7BN1 - chains A and E; structure by X-ray diffraction, 1.97 A resolution.

# Chain A
Molecule: Clathrin heavy chain 1
From: Homo sapiens
Reference sequence: Q00610 (CLH1_HUMAN); residue numbers follow UniProt; this construct covers 1-364
Chain sequence (364 residues; row label = number of the first residue in the row):
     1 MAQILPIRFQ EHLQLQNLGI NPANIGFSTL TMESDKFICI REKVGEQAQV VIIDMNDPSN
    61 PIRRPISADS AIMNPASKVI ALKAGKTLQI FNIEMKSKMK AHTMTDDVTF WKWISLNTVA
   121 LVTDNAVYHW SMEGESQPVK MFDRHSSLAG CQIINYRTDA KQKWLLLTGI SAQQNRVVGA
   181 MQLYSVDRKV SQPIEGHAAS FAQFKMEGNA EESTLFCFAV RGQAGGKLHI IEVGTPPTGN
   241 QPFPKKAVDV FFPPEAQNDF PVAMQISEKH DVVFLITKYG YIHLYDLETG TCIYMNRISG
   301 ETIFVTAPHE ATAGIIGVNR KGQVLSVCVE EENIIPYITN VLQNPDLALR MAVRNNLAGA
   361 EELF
Unresolved in the structure: 1-2, 364
UniProt features mapped onto this chain:
  - region: A68 to D107 (WD40-like repeat 2), T302 to E330 (WD40-like repeat 7)
  - modified residue: A2 (N-acetylalanine), S67 (Phosphoserine), T105 (Phosphothreonine), Y184 (Phosphotyrosine)

# Chain E
Molecule: Protein mu-NS from Reovirus type 1
Chain sequence (17 residues; row label = number of the first residue in the row):
   705 VDGAADLIDF SVPTDEY
Unresolved in the structure: 705-707, 716-721

# Interface between chain A and chain E
Pairs across the interface (22; chain A residue first):
  R64(A) with D713(E); F714(E)
  P65(A) with I712(E); D713(E), hydrogen bond (backbone-backbone)
  I66(A) with L711(E); I712(E), hydrophobic
  S67(A) with L711(E), hydrogen bond (backbone-backbone)
  A68(A) with L711(E)
  L82(A) with L711(E); I712(E), hydrophobic
  K83(A) with L711(E)
  A84(A) with L711(E)
  T87(A) with L711(E)
  Q89(A) with A708(E); A709(E), hydrogen bond (side chain-backbone); D710(E); L711(E), hydrogen bond (side chain-backbone)
  F91(A) with D710(E); I712(E), hydrophobic; F714(E), hydrophobic
  K96(A) with F714(E)
  K98(A) with D710(E), salt bridge
Other interface residues (no listed pair), chain A (16 interface residues in all): V50, I93, S97

# Overview
16 residues of chain A and 7 residues of chain E are in contact; the contacts include 4 hydrogen bonds and 1
salt bridge. Among the polar pairs are K98(A)-D710(E), Q89(A)-A709(E) and Q89(A)-L711(E).
Here chain A is Clathrin heavy chain 1 (Homo sapiens) and chain E is Protein mu-NS from Reovirus type 1. Entry
7BN1 (Clathrin heavy chain N-terminal domain complexed with peptide from Protein mu-NS of Reovirus type 1) was
determined by X-ray diffraction, deposited together with 7BN2 and 7BN3.
